Entry 1EJX (X-ray diffraction, 1.60 A resolution); this record covers chains C and A of the 3 polymer chains in the assembly.

[Chain C]
Molecule: Urease alpha subunit
Source organism: Klebsiella aerogenes
Notes: EC 3.5.1.5
Reference sequence: P18314 (URE1_KLEAE); residues 1001-1567 here correspond to UniProt positions 1-567 (UniProt number = residue number - 1000)
Sequence (567 residues; each row starts with the number of its first residue):
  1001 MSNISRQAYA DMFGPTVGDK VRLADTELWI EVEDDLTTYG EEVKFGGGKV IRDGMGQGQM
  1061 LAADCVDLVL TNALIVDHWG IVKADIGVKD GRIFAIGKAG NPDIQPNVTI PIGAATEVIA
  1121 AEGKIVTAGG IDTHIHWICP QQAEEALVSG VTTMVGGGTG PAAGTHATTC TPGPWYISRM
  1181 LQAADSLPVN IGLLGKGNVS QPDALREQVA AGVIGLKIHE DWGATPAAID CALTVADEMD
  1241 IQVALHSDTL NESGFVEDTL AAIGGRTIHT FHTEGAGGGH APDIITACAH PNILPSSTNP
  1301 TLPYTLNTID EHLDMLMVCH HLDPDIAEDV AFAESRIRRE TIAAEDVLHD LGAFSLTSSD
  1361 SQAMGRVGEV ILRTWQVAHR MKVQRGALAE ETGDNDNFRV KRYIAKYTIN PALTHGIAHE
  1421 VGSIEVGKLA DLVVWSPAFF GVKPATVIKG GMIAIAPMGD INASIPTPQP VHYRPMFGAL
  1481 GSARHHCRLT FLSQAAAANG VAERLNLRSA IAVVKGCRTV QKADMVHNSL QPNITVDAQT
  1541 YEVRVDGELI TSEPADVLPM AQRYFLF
Unresolved in the structure: 1001, 1320-1329
Modified positions: Lys1217 (lysine nz-carboxylic acid; KCX)
Differences from the reference sequence: modified residue (1217)
Bound ions: Ni2+ site 1: His1134, His1136, Lys1217, Asp1360; Ni2+ site 2: Lys1217, His1246, His1272
Curated features (UniProtKB/Swiss-Prot):
  - active site: His1320 (Proton donor)
  - binding site (Ni(2+)): His1134, His1136, Lys1217, His1246, His1272, Asp1360
  - binding site (substrate): His1219
  - modified residue: Lys1217 (N6-carboxylysine)

[Chain A]
Molecule: Urease gamma subunit
Source organism: Klebsiella aerogenes
Notes: EC 3.5.1.5
Reference sequence: P18316 (URE3_KLEAE); residues 3001-3100 here correspond to UniProt positions 1-100 (UniProt number = residue number - 3000)
Sequence (100 residues; row label = number of the first residue in the row):
  3001 MELTPREKDK LLLFTAALVA ERRLARGLKL NYPESVALIS AFIMEGARDG KSVASLMEEG
  3061 RHVLTREQVM EGVPEMIPDI QVEATFPDGS KLVTVHNPII

[How chain C and chain A interact]
Residue-residue contacts (42):
  Phe1439(C) with Tyr3032(A), hydrophobic; Met3076(A), hydrophobic
  Asp1460(C) with Lys3010(A), salt bridge
  Asn1462(C) with Arg3006(A)
  Ala1463(C) with Glu3083(A)
  Ser1464(C) with Glu3083(A), hydrogen bond; Leu3092(A)
  Ile1465(C) with Gln3081(A); Leu3092(A), hydrophobic
  Thr1467(C) with Gln3081(A), hydrogen bond
  Pro1468(C) with Gln3081(A); Val3082(A), hydrophobic; Leu3092(A), hydrophobic
  Gln1469(C) with Lys3010(A); Leu3013(A); Val3036(A); Ser3040(A); Gln3081(A), hydrogen bond (backbone-backbone); Val3082(A)
  Pro1470(C) with Asp3009(A); Leu3012(A), hydrophobic; Leu3013(A), hydrophobic
  His1472(C) with Asp3009(A), salt bridge
  Arg1474(C) with Asp3009(A), salt bridge
  Gln1562(C) with Asn3031(A), hydrogen bond (backbone-side chain); Met3070(A)
  Arg1563(C) with Asn3031(A); Tyr3032(A), hydrogen bond (backbone-backbone); Pro3033(A); Met3070(A); Glu3071(A), hydrogen bond (side chain-backbone); Met3076(A)
  Tyr1564(C) with Pro3033(A); Met3076(A), hydrophobic
  Phe1565(C) with Asn3031(A), hydrogen bond (backbone-side chain); Pro3033(A)
  Leu1566(C) with Ala3016(A), hydrophobic; Arg3023(A), hydrogen bond (backbone-side chain); Pro3033(A); Glu3034(A)
  Phe1567(C) with Val3019(A), hydrophobic; Arg3023(A)
Interface residues without a listed pair, chain A (23 interface residues in all): Val3073, Ser3090

[In short]
18 residues of chain C face 23 of chain A across their interface; the contacts include 8 hydrogen bonds and 3
salt bridges. Among the polar pairs are Asp1460(C)-Lys3010(A), His1472(C)-Asp3009(A) and
Arg1474(C)-Asp3009(A).
Chain C is Urease alpha subunit and chain A is Urease gamma subunit, both from Klebsiella aerogenes; the
structure, Crystal structure of wild-type klebsiella aerogenes urease at 100K, was determined by X-ray
diffraction.
